PDB entry 7YEY | X-ray diffraction, 1.85 A resolution | chains A and B

== Chain A ==
Protein: Insulin-like growth factor 2 mRNA-binding protein 3
From: Mus musculus
UniProt: Q9CPN8 (IF2B3_MOUSE); numbering as in UniProt (aligned over 192-355)
Sequence (164 residues; each row starts with the number of its first residue):
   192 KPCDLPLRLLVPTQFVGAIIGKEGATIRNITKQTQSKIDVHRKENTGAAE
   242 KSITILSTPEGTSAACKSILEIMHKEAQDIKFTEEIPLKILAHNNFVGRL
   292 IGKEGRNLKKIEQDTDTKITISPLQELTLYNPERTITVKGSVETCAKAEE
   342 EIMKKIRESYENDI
Not modelled in the structure: 192, 355

== Chain B ==
Molecule: 8-nt RNA strand
Sequence (8 nucleotides; each row starts with the number of its first residue):
     1 CACGGCAC

== Interface between chain A and chain B ==
Residue-residue contacts - 25 pairs, chain A then chain B:
  Val207(A) - C3(B)  base contact
  Gly208(A) - A2(B)  hydrogen bond to the sugar
  Gly208(A) - C3(B)  base contact
  Ala209(A) - A2(B)  base contact
  Ile211(A) - C3(B)  sugar contact
  Ile211(A) - G4(B)  base contact
  Gly212(A) - A2(B)  hydrogen bond to the sugar
  Gly212(A) - C3(B)  sugar contact
  Lys213(A) - A2(B)  hydrogen bond to the base
  Lys213(A) - C3(B)  phosphate contact
  Glu214(A) - C3(B)  hydrogen bond to the phosphate
  Glu214(A) - G4(B)  sugar contact
  Gly215(A) - C3(B)  sugar contact
  Gly215(A) - G4(B)  sugar contact
  Ile218(A) - G4(B)  base contact
  Arg219(A) - G4(B)  hydrogen bond to the sugar
  Lys228(A) - C6(B)  sugar contact
  Lys228(A) - A7(B)  phosphate contact
  Ile229(A) - G4(B)  hydrogen bond to the base
  Asp230(A) - G4(B)  base contact
  Val231(A) - G4(B)  hydrogen bond to the base
  Arg233(A) - C1(B)  base contact
  Arg233(A) - G5(B)  hydrogen bond to the base
  Lys242(A) - C1(B)  hydrogen bond to the base
  Glu267(A) - A2(B)  hydrogen bond to the base
Other interface residues (no listed pair), chain A (18 interface residues in all): Thr222

== Summary ==
18 residues of chain A and 7 residues of chain B are in contact; the contacts include 10 hydrogen bonds. Among
the polar pairs are Lys213(A)-A2(B), Ile229(A)-G4(B) and Val231(A)-G4(B).
Chain A is Insulin-like growth factor 2 mRNA-binding protein 3 (Mus musculus) and chain B is an 8-nt RNA
strand; the structure, Structure of MmIGF2BP3-KH12 in complex with 8-mer RNA, was determined by X-ray
diffraction together with 7YEW, 7YEX, 7WW3, 7VSJ and 7VKL from the same study.
